PDB entry 2PRT | X-ray diffraction, 3.15 A resolution | chains B and A of the 3 polymer chains in the assembly

[Chain B]
Molecule: 14-nt DNA strand
Sequence (14 nucleotides; numbered 1 to 14; the number before each row is that of its first residue):
     1 CGCGGGGGCG TCTG
Disordered / not traced: 13-14

[Chain A]
Protein: Wilms tumor 1
From: Homo sapiens
UniProt: Q4VXV4 (Q4VXV4_HUMAN); residues 318-435 here correspond to UniProt positions 174-291 (UniProt number = residue number - 144)
Sequence (119 residues; row label = number of the first residue in the row):
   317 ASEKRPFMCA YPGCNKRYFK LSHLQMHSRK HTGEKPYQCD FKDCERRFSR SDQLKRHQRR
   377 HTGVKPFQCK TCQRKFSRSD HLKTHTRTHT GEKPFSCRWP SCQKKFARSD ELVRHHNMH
Disordered / not traced: 317-320
Differences from the reference sequence: expression tag (317)
Ion coordination: Zn2+ site 1: Cys325, Cys330, His343, His347; Zn2+ site 2: Cys355, Cys360, His373, His377; Zn2+ site 3: Cys385, Cys388, His401, His405; Zn2+ site 4: Cys413, Cys418, His431, His435

[How chain B and chain A interact]
Residue-residue contacts (28):
  DG2(B) - Phe422(A)  phosphate contact
  DG2(B) - Glu427(A)  sugar contact
  DG2(B) - Arg430(A)  hydrogen bond to the base
  DC3(B) - Thr404(A)  phosphate contact
  DC3(B) - Arg424(A)  base contact
  DC3(B) - Glu427(A)  base contact
  DC3(B) - Arg430(A)  base contact
  DG4(B) - Arg390(A)  sugar contact
  DG4(B) - His401(A)  salt bridge to the phosphate
  DG4(B) - Arg424(A)  hydrogen bond to the base
  DG5(B) - Arg390(A)  salt bridge to the phosphate
  DG5(B) - Phe392(A)  phosphate contact
  DG5(B) - His397(A)  hydrogen bond to the base
  DG5(B) - Arg424(A)  hydrogen bond to the base
  DG6(B) - Arg376(A)  sugar contact
  DG6(B) - Ser393(A)  hydrogen bond to the phosphate
  DG6(B) - Arg394(A)  hydrogen bond to the base
  DG6(B) - His397(A)  hydrogen bond to the base
  DG7(B) - Arg362(A)  salt bridge to the phosphate
  DG7(B) - His373(A)  salt bridge to the phosphate
  DG7(B) - Arg394(A)  hydrogen bond to the base
  DG8(B) - Phe364(A)  phosphate contact
  DG8(B) - Arg372(A)  hydrogen bond to the base
  DG8(B) - Arg394(A)  hydrogen bond to the base
  DC9(B) - Arg366(A)  base contact
  DC9(B) - Arg372(A)  base contact
  DG10(B) - Arg366(A)  hydrogen bond to the base
  DT11(B) - Arg366(A)  hydrogen bond to the base
Interface residues without a listed pair, chain B (11 interface residues in all): DC1
Interface residues without a listed pair, chain A (18 interface residues in all): Gln369

[Overview]
11 residues of chain B face 18 of chain A across their interface; the contacts include 12 hydrogen bonds and 4
salt bridges. Among the polar pairs are DG2(B)-Arg430(A), DG4(B)-Arg424(A) and DG5(B)-His397(A). The Zn2+ site
1 is built by Cys325(A), Cys330(A), His343(A) and His347(A).
Chain B is a 14-nt DNA strand and chain A is Wilms tumor 1 (Homo sapiens); the structure, Structure of the
Wilms Tumor Suppressor Protein Zinc Finger Domain Bound to DNA, was determined by X-ray diffraction, deposited
together with 2JP9 and 2JPA.
